PDB entry 7LQY | electron microscopy, 3.19 A resolution | chains A and B of the 4 polymer chains in the assembly

[Chain A (and B)]
Molecule: Osm-9-like TRP channel 1
Organism: Ictidomys tridecemlineatus
Notes: chain B of this document is another copy of the same molecule, construct and numbering; everything in this record applies to it too
UniProt: I3LZN5 (I3LZN5_ICTTR); numbering as in UniProt (aligned over 1-840)
Amino-acid sequence (844 residues; numbered 1 to 844; the number before each row is that of its first residue):
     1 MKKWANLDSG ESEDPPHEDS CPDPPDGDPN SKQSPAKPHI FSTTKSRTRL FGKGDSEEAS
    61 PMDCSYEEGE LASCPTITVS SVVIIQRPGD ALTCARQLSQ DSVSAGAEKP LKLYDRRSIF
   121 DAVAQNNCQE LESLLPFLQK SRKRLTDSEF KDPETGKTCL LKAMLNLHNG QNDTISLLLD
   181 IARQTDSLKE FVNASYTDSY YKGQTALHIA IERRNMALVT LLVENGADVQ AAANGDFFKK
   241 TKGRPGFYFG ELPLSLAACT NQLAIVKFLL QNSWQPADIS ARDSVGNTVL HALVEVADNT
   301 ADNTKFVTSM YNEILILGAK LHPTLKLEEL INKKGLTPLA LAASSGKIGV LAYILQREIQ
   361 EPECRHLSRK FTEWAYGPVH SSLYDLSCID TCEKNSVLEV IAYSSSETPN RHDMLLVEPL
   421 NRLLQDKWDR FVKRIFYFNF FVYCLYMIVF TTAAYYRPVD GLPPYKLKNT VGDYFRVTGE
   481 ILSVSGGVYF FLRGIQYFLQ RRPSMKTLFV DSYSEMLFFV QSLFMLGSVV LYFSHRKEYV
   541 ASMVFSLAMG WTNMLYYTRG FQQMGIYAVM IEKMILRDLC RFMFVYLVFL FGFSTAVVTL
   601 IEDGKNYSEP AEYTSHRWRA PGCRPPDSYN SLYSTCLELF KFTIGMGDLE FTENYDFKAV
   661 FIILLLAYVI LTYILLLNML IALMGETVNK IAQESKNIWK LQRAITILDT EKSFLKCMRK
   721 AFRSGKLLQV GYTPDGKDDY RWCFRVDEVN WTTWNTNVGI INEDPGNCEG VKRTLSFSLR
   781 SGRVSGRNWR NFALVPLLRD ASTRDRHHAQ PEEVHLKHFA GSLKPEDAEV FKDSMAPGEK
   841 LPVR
Unresolved in the structure: 1-110, 608-617, 780-844
Construct notes: expression tag (841-844)
Bound ions: Na+: Gly645 (shared with Gly645(B) of chain B; 1 residue of chain C; 1 residue of chain D)
Ligand contacts:
  - YBG (1-palmitoyl-2-oleoyl-sn-glycero-3-phosphoinositol), molecule 1: Arg411, His412, Asp511, Ser512, Tyr513, Ser514, Glu515, Met516, Leu517, Phe545, Ala548, Met549, Thr552, Asn553, Leu555, Tyr556, Arg559, Glu572, Lys573, Ile575, Leu576, Ile698, Leu701, Gln702, Ile705
  - YBG, molecule 2: Phe589, Phe593, Ile663, Ala667, Leu671
From the paper describing this entry:
  - self-association interface (contacts with another copy of this molecule); pairs are residue here / residue on that copy: Cys623-Cys623
  - binding site for chloride ion: Arg624
  - binding site for YBG: Arg411, His412, Asp511, Tyr513, Arg559, Glu572, Lys573, Gln702
  - conformationally variable residues (side-chain flip): Tyr513

[How chain A and chain B interact]
Contacting residue pairs (125):
  Trp374(A) - Phe237(B)  hydrophobic
  Ala375(A) - Glu212(B)
  Tyr376(A) - Glu212(B)
  Tyr376(A) - Phe237(B)  hydrophobic
  Tyr376(A) - Phe238(B)
  Tyr376(A) - Phe247(B)  hydrophobic
  Tyr376(A) - Phe249(B)
  Tyr376(A) - Leu256(B)
  Gly377(A) - Glu212(B)  hydrogen bond (backbone-side chain)
  Pro378(A) - Phe247(B)  hydrophobic
  Val379(A) - Phe247(B)  hydrophobic
  Thr451(A) - Thr595(B)
  Ala454(A) - Thr599(B)
  Tyr455(A) - Val598(B)  hydrophobic
  Tyr455(A) - Asn630(B)
  Tyr455(A) - Leu632(B)
  Arg457(A) - Thr599(B)  hydrogen bond (side chain-backbone)
  Arg457(A) - Leu600(B)  hydrogen bond (side chain-backbone)
  Arg457(A) - Glu602(B)  salt bridge
  Val459(A) - Glu602(B)
  Lys537(A) - Phe657(B)
  Glu538(A) - Phe657(B)
  Val540(A) - Thr599(B)
  Met543(A) - Thr599(B)
  Val544(A) - Ala596(B)
  Val544(A) - Thr599(B)
  Val544(A) - Leu600(B)  hydrophobic
  Val544(A) - Leu664(B)  hydrophobic
  Phe545(A) - Val660(B)  hydrophobic
  Phe545(A) - Ile663(B)  hydrophobic
  Leu547(A) - Thr595(B)
  Leu547(A) - Thr599(B)
  Ala548(A) - Gly592(B)
  Ala548(A) - Phe593(B)  hydrophobic
  Ala548(A) - Ala596(B)  hydrophobic
  Ala548(A) - Leu664(B)  hydrophobic
  Trp551(A) - Val588(B)
  Trp551(A) - Phe591(B)  hydrophobic
  Trp551(A) - Gly592(B)
  Thr552(A) - Phe589(B)
  Leu555(A) - Val585(B)  hydrophobic
  Leu555(A) - Val588(B)  hydrophobic
  Leu555(A) - Phe589(B)  hydrophobic
  Gln563(A) - Arg581(B)
  Met564(A) - Arg581(B)
  Met564(A) - Phe584(B)  hydrophobic
  Met564(A) - Val585(B)  hydrophobic
  Tyr567(A) - Arg581(B)
  Tyr567(A) - Phe582(B)
  Tyr567(A) - Val585(B)  hydrophobic
  Tyr567(A) - Leu676(B)
  Tyr567(A) - Met679(B)
  Tyr567(A) - Leu683(B)  hydrophobic
  Met570(A) - Met679(B)
  Met570(A) - Leu683(B)  hydrophobic
  Ile571(A) - Val585(B)  hydrophobic
  Ile571(A) - Met679(B)
  Met574(A) - Leu675(B)  hydrophobic
  Met574(A) - Met679(B)  hydrophobic
  Ile575(A) - Leu675(B)  hydrophobic
  Leu579(A) - Ile670(B)  hydrophobic
  Leu579(A) - Ile674(B)  hydrophobic
  Phe582(A) - Ile674(B)  hydrophobic
  Met583(A) - Ile670(B)  hydrophobic
  Cys623(A) - Gly622(B)
  Cys623(A) - Cys623(B)
  Arg624(A) - Ala620(B)
  Arg624(A) - Pro621(B)  hydrogen bond (side chain-backbone)
  Arg624(A) - Gly622(B)
  Tyr633(A) - Ile662(B)
  Leu637(A) - Leu649(B)  hydrophobic
  Leu637(A) - Glu650(B)
  Phe640(A) - Leu649(B)  hydrophobic
  Phe640(A) - Leu666(B)  hydrophobic
  Phe640(A) - Val669(B)  hydrophobic
  Lys641(A) - Leu649(B)
  Thr643(A) - Tyr673(B)
  Thr643(A) - Ile674(B)
  Ile644(A) - Phe642(B)  hydrophobic
  Ile644(A) - Val669(B)  hydrophobic
  Ile644(A) - Tyr673(B)  hydrogen bond (backbone-side chain)
  Gly645(A) - Gly645(B)
  Met646(A) - Gly645(B)
  Met646(A) - Met646(B)  hydrophobic
  Met646(A) - Gly647(B)
  Leu677(A) - Ile674(B)  hydrophobic
  Leu680(A) - Ile674(B)  hydrophobic
  Ile681(A) - Asn678(B)
  Ile681(A) - Ile681(B)  hydrophobic
  Met684(A) - Leu675(B)  hydrophobic
  Met684(A) - Asn678(B)
  Met684(A) - Met679(B)
  Met684(A) - Ala682(B)
  Gly685(A) - Ala682(B)
  Val688(A) - Leu683(B)  hydrophobic
  Val688(A) - Glu686(B)
  Ala692(A) - Glu686(B)
  Asp747(A) - Pro245(B)
  Trp751(A) - Cys259(B)
  Trp751(A) - Val296(B)  hydrophobic
  Trp751(A) - Asp298(B)
  Trp751(A) - Asn303(B)
  Trp751(A) - Phe306(B)  hydrophobic
  Thr752(A) - Asp302(B)
  Trp754(A) - Arg214(B)
  Trp754(A) - Thr260(B)
  Trp754(A) - Asn261(B)
  Glu763(A) - Lys157(B)  salt bridge
  Glu763(A) - Lys162(B)
  Glu763(A) - Leu165(B)
  Glu763(A) - Asn166(B)  hydrogen bond
  Asp764(A) - Lys157(B)  salt bridge
  Asp764(A) - Tyr196(B)
  Asp764(A) - Tyr201(B)
  Pro765(A) - Tyr200(B)
  Pro765(A) - Tyr201(B)  hydrogen bond (backbone-side chain)
  Pro765(A) - Phe237(B)  hydrophobic
  Gly766(A) - Tyr200(B)
  Gly766(A) - Phe237(B)
  Asn767(A) - Tyr200(B)  hydrogen bond (backbone-side chain)
  Asn767(A) - Arg244(B)  hydrogen bond (backbone-side chain)
  Cys768(A) - Tyr200(B)  hydrophobic
  Lys772(A) - Lys157(B)
  Thr774(A) - Asn166(B)
  Leu775(A) - Ala124(B)  hydrophobic
Interface residues without a listed pair, chain A (66 interface residues in all): Ala541, Met554, Thr558, Asn689
Interface residues without a listed pair, chain B (83 interface residues in all): Asp121, Asp152, Gln204, His208, Arg213, Gly246, Ile601, Arg624, Ser631, Asp648, Asp656, Lys658, Leu671

[Overview]
66 residues of chain A and 83 residues of chain B are in contact, with 9 hydrogen bonds and 3 salt bridges.
Polar pairs include Arg457(A)-Glu602(B), Glu763(A)-Lys157(B) and Asp764(A)-Lys157(B). From the paper: a
binding site for YBG at Arg411(A), His412(A) and Asp511(A) among others; a binding site for chloride ion at
Arg624(A).
Both chains are Osm-9-like TRP channel 1 (Ictidomys tridecemlineatus). Entry 7LQY (Structure of squirrel TRPV1
in apo state) was determined by electron microscopy, deposited together with 7LQZ and 7LR0.
